4Z1Q - chain A; structure by X-ray diffraction, 1.40 A resolution.

[Chain A]
Molecule: Bromodomain-containing protein 4
From: Homo sapiens
Reference sequence: O60885 (BRD4_HUMAN); residues 42-167 here = UniProt positions 42-167
Chain sequence (127 residues; row label = number of the first residue in the row):
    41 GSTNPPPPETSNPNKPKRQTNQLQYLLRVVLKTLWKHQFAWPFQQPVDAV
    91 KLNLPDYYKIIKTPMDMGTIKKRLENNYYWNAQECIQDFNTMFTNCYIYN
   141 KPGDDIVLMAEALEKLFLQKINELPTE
Unresolved in the structure: 41-42, 167
Differences from the reference sequence: expression tag (41)
Swiss-Prot annotation at these positions:
  - site: Asn140 (Acetylated histone binding)
  - cross-link: Lys99 (Glycyl lysine isopeptide (Lys-Gly) (interchain with G-Cter in SUMO2))
Residues lining bound ligands: 558 (5-[(4R)-6-(4-chlorophenyl)-1,4-dimethyl-5,6-dihydro-4H-[1,2,4]triazolo[4,3-a][1,5]benzodiazepin-8-yl]pyridin-2-amine): Trp81, Pro82, Phe83, Gln85, Val87, Leu92, Leu94, Tyr97, Cys136, Tyr139, Asn140, Asp145, Ile146, Met149
From the paper describing this entry:
  - binding site for 558: Trp81 to Phe83, Tyr97, Asn140, Ile146

[In short]
Bound to chain A: compound 558. From the paper: a binding site for 558 at Trp81, Tyr97 and Asn140 among
others.
Chain A is Bromodomain-containing protein 4 (Homo sapiens); the structure, Crystal structure of the first
bromodomain of human BRD4 bound to benzotriazolo-diazepine scaffold, was determined by X-ray diffraction (same
publication as 4X2I and 4Z1S).
